3LX5 - chain A; structure by X-ray diffraction, 1.90 A resolution.

# Chain A
Molecule: Ferrous iron uptake transporter protein B
Source organism: Streptococcus thermophilus
Notes: fragment: Cytoplasmic domains
Reference sequence: Q5M586 (Q5M586_STRT2); residues 1-270 here = UniProt positions 1-270
Amino-acid sequence (272 residues; numbered -1 to 270; the number before each row is that of its first residue; numbers below 1 keep their minus sign (Gly-1 is residue -1)):
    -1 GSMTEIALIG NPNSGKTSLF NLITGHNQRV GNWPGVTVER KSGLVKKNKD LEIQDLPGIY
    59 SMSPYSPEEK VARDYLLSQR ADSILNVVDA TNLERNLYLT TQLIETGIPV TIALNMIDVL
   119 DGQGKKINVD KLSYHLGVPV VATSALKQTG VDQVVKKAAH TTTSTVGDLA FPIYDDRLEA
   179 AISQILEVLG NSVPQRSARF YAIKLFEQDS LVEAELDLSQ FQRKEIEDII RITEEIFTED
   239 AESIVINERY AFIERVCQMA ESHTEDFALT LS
Not modelled in the structure: -1 to 1, 162-166, 266-270
Construct notes: expression tag (-1 to 0)
Ion coordination: Mg2+: Thr15, Thr35 (together with AGO)
Ligand contacts: AGO (2-amino-9-(5-O-[(R)-hydroxy{[(R)-hydroxy(phosphonoamino)phosphoryl]oxy}phosphoryl]-3-O-{[2-(methylamino)phenyl]carbonyl}-beta-D-erythro-pentofuranosyl-2-ulose)-1,9-dihydro-6H-purin-6-one): Asn9, Pro10, Asn11, Ser12, Gly13, Lys14, Thr15, Ser16, Arg27, Val28, Gly29, Asn30, Trp31, Pro32, Gly33, Val34, Thr35, Leu54, Pro55, Gly56, Asn113, Met114, Asp116, Val117, Thr141, Ser142, Ala143, Leu144
From the paper describing this entry:
  - binding site for AGO: Gly29 to Gly33, Val34, Thr35
  - conformationally variable residues (helix shift, loop rearrangement): Trp31, Gly56 to Gln77
  - Mg2+ coordination: Thr15, Thr35
  - mutagenesis - N11A: abolished catalytic activity
  - mutagenesis - N11A: unchanged binding to GTP

# In short
Chain A binds compound AGO. The Mg2+ site is built by Thr15 and Thr35. The paper reports a binding site for
AGO at Gly29, Val34 and Thr35; N11A abolishes catalytic activity.
Chain A is Ferrous iron uptake transporter protein B (Streptococcus thermophilus); the structure, Crystal
structure of mGMPPNP-bound NFeoB from S. thermophilus, was determined by X-ray diffraction together with 3LX8
from the same study.
